PDB entry 8X9W | electron microscopy, 4.50 A resolution (low resolution: residue-level contacts below are approximate; hydrogen-bond / salt-bridge calls are withheld) | chains O and X of the 20 polymer chains in the assembly

== Chain O ==
Name: Tri2B
From: Human alphaherpesvirus 3
Chain sequence (307 residues; numbered 3 to 315; 6 numbers in that range are skipped by the numbering (no residue carries them; nothing is unmodelled there); the number before each row is that of its first residue):
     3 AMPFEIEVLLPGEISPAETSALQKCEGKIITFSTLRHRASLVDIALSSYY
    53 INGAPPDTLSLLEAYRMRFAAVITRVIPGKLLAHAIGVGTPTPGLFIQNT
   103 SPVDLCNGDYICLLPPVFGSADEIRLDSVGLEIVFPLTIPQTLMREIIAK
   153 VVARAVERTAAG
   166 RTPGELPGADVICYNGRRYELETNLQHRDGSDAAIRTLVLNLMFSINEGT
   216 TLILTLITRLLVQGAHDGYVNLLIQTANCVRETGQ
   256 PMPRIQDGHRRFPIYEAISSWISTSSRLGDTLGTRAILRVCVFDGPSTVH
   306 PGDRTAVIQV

== Chain X ==
Name: Tri1
From: Human alphaherpesvirus 3
Chain sequence (289 residues; row label = number of the first residue in the row; note: 72 numbers in that range are skipped by the numbering (no residue carries them; nothing is unmodelled there)):
   107 TTQLIQQVSLTDFFRPDIEHAGSTVLILRHPTDLPHLARHRAPPGRQTER
   157 LAEAWGQLLEAS
   176 ESGCARAYVTSLSFIAACRAEEYTDKQAAEANRTAIVSAYGCSRMGARLI
   226 RFSECLRAMVQCHVFPHRFISFFGSLLEYTIQDNLCNITAVAKGPQEAAR
   276 TDKTSTRRVTANIPACVFWDVDKDLHLSADGLKHVFLVFVYTQRRQREGV
   326 RLHLALSQLNEQCFGRGIGFLLGARI
   417 CMYAAYTLIGTIPSESVRYTRRMERFGGYNVPTIWLEGVVWGGTNTWNEC
   467 Y

== How chain O and chain X interact ==
Contacting residue pairs (27):
  Leu-37(O) / Gly-306(X)
  Leu-37(O) / Leu-307(X)
  Leu-37(O) / Glu-431(X)
  Arg-38(O) / Asp-305(X)
  Arg-38(O) / Glu-431(X)
  Arg-68(O) / Gln-337(X)
  Arg-68(O) / Cys-338(X)
  Arg-68(O) / Phe-339(X)
  Arg-68(O) / Arg-341(X)
  Met-69(O) / Cys-338(X)
  Phe-71(O) / His-309(X)
  Phe-71(O) / Asn-335(X)
  Phe-209(O) / Tyr-467(X)
  Asp-262(O) / Pro-150(X)
  Arg-265(O) / Arg-145(X)
  Arg-265(O) / His-146(X)
  Arg-266(O) / His-146(X)
  Arg-266(O) / Arg-147(X)
  Arg-266(O) / Ala-148(X)
  Arg-266(O) / Pro-150(X)
  Phe-267(O) / His-146(X)
  Phe-267(O) / Arg-147(X)
  Thr-279(O) / Tyr-467(X)
  Arg-282(O) / Asn-464(X)
  Arg-282(O) / Glu-465(X)
  Arg-290(O) / Asn-335(X)
  Arg-290(O) / Gln-337(X)
Other interface residues (no listed pair), chain O (19 interface residues in all): Ala-3, Phe-6, Thr-36, Arg-70, Val-90, Leu-205
Other interface residues (no listed pair), chain X (25 interface residues in all): Thr-107, His-142, Pro-149, Pro-270, Ala-304, Gln-333, Gly-340

== In short ==
The interface between chain O and chain X involves 19 residues on one side and 25 on the other.
Chain O is Tri2B and chain X is Tri1, both from Human alphaherpesvirus 3; the structure, portal vertex
capsomer of the VZV C-Capsid, was determined by electron microscopy together with 8X9X, 8X9Y, 8X9Z, 8XA0,
8XA1, 8XA2 and 8XA3 from the same study.
